8Y20 - chain A; structure by X-ray diffraction, 2.23 A resolution.

[Chain A]
Molecule: Maltose/maltodextrin-binding periplasmic protein, Induced myeloid leukemia cell differentiation protein Mcl-1
Organism: Escherichia coli O157:H7
Reference sequence: chimeric construct of P0AEY0, Q07820: residues -195 to 170 from P0AEY0 (MALE_ECO57) positions 27-392 (UniProt number = residue number + 222); residues 173-321 from Q07820 positions 173-321 (same numbers)
Amino-acid sequence (518 residues; numbered -196 to 321; the number before each row is that of its first residue; numbers below 1 keep their minus sign (Met-196 is residue -196)):
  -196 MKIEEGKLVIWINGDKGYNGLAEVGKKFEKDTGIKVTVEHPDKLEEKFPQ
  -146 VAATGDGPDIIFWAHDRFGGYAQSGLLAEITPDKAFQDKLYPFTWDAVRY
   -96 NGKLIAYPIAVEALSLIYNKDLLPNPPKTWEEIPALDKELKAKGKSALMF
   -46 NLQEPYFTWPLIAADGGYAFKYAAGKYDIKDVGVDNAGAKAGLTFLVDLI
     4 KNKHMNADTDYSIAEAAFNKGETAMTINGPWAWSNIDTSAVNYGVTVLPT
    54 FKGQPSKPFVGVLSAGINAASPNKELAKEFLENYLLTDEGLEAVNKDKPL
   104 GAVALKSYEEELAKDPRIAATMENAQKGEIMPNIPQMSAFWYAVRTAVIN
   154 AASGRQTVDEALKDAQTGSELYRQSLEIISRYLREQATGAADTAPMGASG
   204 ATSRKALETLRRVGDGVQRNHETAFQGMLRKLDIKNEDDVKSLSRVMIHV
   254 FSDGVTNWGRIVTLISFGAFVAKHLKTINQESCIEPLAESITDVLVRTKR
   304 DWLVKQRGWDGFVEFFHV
Unresolved in the structure: -196, -24 to -22
Construct notes: initiating methionine (-196); engineered mutation Ala-24 (Glu198 in P0AEY0), Ala-23 (Asn199 in P0AEY0), Ala43 (Lys265 in P0AEY0), Ala194 (Lys in Q07820), Ala197 (Lys in Q07820), Ala201 (Arg in Q07820); linker (171-172)
Residues lining bound ligands: a-1210477 (A1LXV): Val216, Val220, His224, Ala227, Phe228, Met231, Leu235, Leu246, Val249, Met250, Val253, Phe254, Gly262, Arg263, Val265, Thr266, Leu267, Phe270, Gly271, Leu290, Ile294, Phe319
UniProt features mapped onto this chain:
  - motif: Ala209 to Asn223 (BH3), His252 to Ala272 (BH1), Asp304 to Phe319 (BH2)

[Overview]
Ligands of chain A: a-1210477.
Chain A is Maltose/maltodextrin-binding periplasmic protein, Induced myeloid leukemia cell differentiation
protein Mcl-1 (Escherichia coli O157:H7); the structure, Crystal structure of the Mcl-1 in complex with
A-1210477, was determined by X-ray diffraction (same publication as 8Y1Y and 8Y1Z).
